9CFP - chains A and C of the 4 polymer chains in the assembly; structure by electron microscopy, 2.90 A resolution.

Chain A (and C):
Name: Transport permease protein
Source organism: Staphylococcus aureus
Notes: chain C of this document is another copy of the same molecule, construct and numbering; everything in this record applies to it too
UniProt: A0A0H2XIF1 (A0A0H2XIF1_STAA3); residue numbers follow UniProt; this construct covers 1-270
Amino-acid sequence (294 residues; row label = number of the first residue in the row; numbers below 1 keep their minus sign (Met-23 is residue -23)):
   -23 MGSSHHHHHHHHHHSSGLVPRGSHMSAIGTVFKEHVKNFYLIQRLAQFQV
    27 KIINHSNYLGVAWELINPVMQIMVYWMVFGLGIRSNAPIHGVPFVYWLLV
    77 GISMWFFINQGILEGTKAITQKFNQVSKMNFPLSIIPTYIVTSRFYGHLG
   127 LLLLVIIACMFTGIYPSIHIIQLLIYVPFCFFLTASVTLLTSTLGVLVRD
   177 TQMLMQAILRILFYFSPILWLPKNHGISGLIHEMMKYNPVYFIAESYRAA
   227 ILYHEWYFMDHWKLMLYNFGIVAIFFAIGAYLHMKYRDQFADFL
Not modelled in the structure: -23 to 0
Differences from the reference sequence: initiating methionine (-23); expression tag (-22 to 0)
Small-molecule neighbours:
  - Targocil-II (A1AV9), molecule 1: Met53, Val54, Leu57, Gly58, Ile59
  - Targocil-II (A1AV9), molecule 2: Phe55, Ile59, Arg60, Tyr190, Phe191, Trp196, Lys199, Ile203, Ile207
What the authors report for this chain:
  - binding site for Targocil-II: Val54, Phe55, Leu57, Ile59, Arg60, Phe191, Trp196, Lys199, Ile203, Ile207
  - conformationally variable residues (loop rearrangement, side-chain flip): Phe191, Trp196, Pro198 to Ser204

Interface between chain A and chain C:
Pairs across the interface (26):
  Ser32(A) - Arg175(C)
  Asn33(A) - Arg175(C)
  Asn33(A) - Asp176(C)
  Tyr34(A) - Asp176(C)  hydrogen bond (backbone-side chain)
  Leu35(A) - Asp176(C)
  Trp39(A) - Asp176(C)  hydrogen bond
  Trp39(A) - Met179(C)  hydrophobic
  Asn43(A) - Met179(C)
  Met46(A) - Ala183(C)  hydrophobic
  Gln47(A) - Arg186(C)
  Val50(A) - Ile187(C)  hydrophobic
  Val54(A) - Tyr190(C)  hydrophobic
  Phe55(A) - Phe55(C)  hydrophobic
  Arg175(A) - Ser32(C)
  Arg175(A) - Asn33(C)
  Asp176(A) - Asn33(C)
  Asp176(A) - Tyr34(C)  hydrogen bond (side chain-backbone)
  Asp176(A) - Leu35(C)
  Asp176(A) - Trp39(C)  hydrogen bond
  Met179(A) - Trp39(C)  hydrophobic
  Met179(A) - Asn43(C)
  Ala183(A) - Met46(C)  hydrophobic
  Arg186(A) - Gln47(C)
  Ile187(A) - Val50(C)  hydrophobic
  Tyr190(A) - Val54(C)  hydrophobic
  Tyr190(A) - Tyr190(C)  hydrogen bond
Interface residues without a listed pair, chain A (25 interface residues in all): Tyr51, Met53, Ile59, Leu173, Val174, Leu180, Phe191
Interface residues without a listed pair, chain C (25 interface residues in all): Tyr51, Met53, Ile59, Leu173, Val174, Leu180, Phe191

Summary:
Chain A and chain C each contribute 25 residues to their interface, with 5 hydrogen bonds. Among the polar
pairs are Tyr34(A)-Asp176(C), Trp39(A)-Asp176(C) and Tyr190(A)-Tyr190(C). Ligands of chain A: Targocil-II. The
paper reports a binding site for Targocil-II at Val54(A), Phe55(A) and Leu57(A) among others; conformational
variability at Phe191(A), Trp196(A) and Pro198(A).
Chain A and chain C are both Transport permease protein (Staphylococcus aureus); the structure, Cryo-EM
structure of S. aureus TarGH in complex with AMP-PNP and targocil-II, was determined by electron microscopy
(same publication as 9CFL, 9MHD, 9MHU and 9MHZ).
